Entry 6Q2D (X-ray diffraction, 3.45 A resolution); this record covers chains A and F of the 4 polymer chains in the assembly.

Chain A:
Protein: 2-(3-amino-3-carboxypropyl)histidine synthase
Source organism: Methanobrevibacter smithii
Notes: EC 2.5.1.108
Reference sequence: A5UMY5 (A5UMY5_METS3); numbering as in UniProt (aligned over 1-334)
Chain sequence (337 residues; each row starts with the number of its first residue; numbers below 1 keep their minus sign (Gly-2 is residue -2)):
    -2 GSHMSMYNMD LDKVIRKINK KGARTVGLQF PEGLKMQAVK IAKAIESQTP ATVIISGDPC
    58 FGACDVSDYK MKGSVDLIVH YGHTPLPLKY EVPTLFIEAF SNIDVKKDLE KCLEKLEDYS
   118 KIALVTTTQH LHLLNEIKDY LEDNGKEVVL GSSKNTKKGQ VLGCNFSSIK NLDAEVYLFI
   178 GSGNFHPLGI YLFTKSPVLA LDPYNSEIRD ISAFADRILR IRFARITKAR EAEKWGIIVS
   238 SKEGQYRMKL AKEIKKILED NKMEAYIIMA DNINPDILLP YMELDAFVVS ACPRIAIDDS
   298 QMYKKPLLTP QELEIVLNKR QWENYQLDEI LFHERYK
Unresolved in the structure: -2 to 0, 330-334
Construct notes: expression tag (-2 to 0)
Bound ions: 4Fe-4S cluster Fe: Cys61, Cys289
Ligand contacts: 4Fe-4S cluster (SF4): Phe58, Gly59, Ala60, Cys61, Leu159, Gly160, Cys161, Gln242, Cys289, Arg291, Ile327
What the authors report for this chain:
  - catalytic residues: Arg291 (proposed by the authors, not directly observed)

Chain F:
Protein: Elongation factor 2
Source organism: Methanobrevibacter smithii
Reference sequence: A0A2H4U7K7 (A0A2H4U7K7_METSM); numbering as in UniProt (aligned over 1-730)
Chain sequence (733 residues; each row starts with the number of its first residue; numbers below 1 keep their minus sign (Gly-2 is residue -2)):
    -2 GSGMSRREKM IAKIKDLMYK PDSIRNIGIC AHIDHGKTTL SDNLLAGAGM ISEELAGDQR
    58 FLDFDEQEQA RGITIDAANV SMVHNYKDEE YLINLIDTPG HVDFGGDVTR AMRAVDGAVV
   118 VVCAVEGIMP QTETVLRQAL KENVKPVLFI NKVDRLINEL KLEPEELQKR FINIYMEANK
   178 LIKNMAPEDK KEEWAVDFTD GSVAFGSAYH NWAINVPMMQ ETGVNFKDII DYCNDDKQKE
   238 LAQKVPLSEV LLGMVVEHLP SPKVSQEYRV PNIWEGDIES PAGQGMITTS PDGPLAVMVT
   298 NVSVDKHAGE IATGRVYGGS IEKGTEVYLV GSHSKSRVQQ VGVYFGPERV NTDAVPAGNI
   358 VYVAGAKGAI AGETICSPED KIKEFEGLDH ISEPVVTVAV EAKNTKDLPK LIEVLRQVAK
   418 EDPTIKVEIN EETGEHLVSG MGELHLEVIS YRIKDKGVEI QTSEPIVVYR ETVSQLSPQV
   478 EGKSPNKHNR FYITVEPLED ELFKALQEGK LKEGKVKGKE SANDFMEYGL DKEEARKVWD
   538 VYNRSVFINA TRGIQYLDEV KELLIEGFES ALNDGPLAKE IAMGLKFKLH DAKLHEDAVH
   598 RGPAQVLPAI RNAIYASMMS AGPTLLEPMQ KVFINTPQDY MGPCTREIQN RRGQIVDMGQ
   658 EGDMATIESK VPVAEMFGFA GDIRSAAEGR CLWSTEMSGF ERLPREMQNQ IVKEIRQRKG
   718 LSPEPYGPEH YVG
Unresolved in the structure: -2 to 387, 551-552, 716-730
Construct notes: expression tag (-2 to 0)

How chain A and chain F interact:
Residue-residue contacts (14):
  Arg217(A) with Glu398(F); Ala399(F), hydrogen bond (side chain-backbone); Gly431(F)
  Ile218(A) with Glu428(F); Thr430(F); Gly431(F)
  Phe220(A) with Leu405(F), hydrophobic
  Ala221(A) with Asn427(F); Glu428(F)
  Asp273(A) with Ala601(F)
  Leu276(A) with Pro600(F), hydrophobic
  Pro277(A) with Pro600(F)
  Lys301(A) with Ser567(F)
  Trp319(A) with Thr402(F), hydrogen bond (side chain-backbone)
Also at the interface, not in a pair above, chain A (11 interface residues in all): Arg222, Thr224
Also at the interface, not in a pair above, chain F (16 interface residues in all): Lys403, Pro406, Ile426, Glu429, Leu604

In short:
Chain A and chain F form an interface of 11 and 16 residues respectively; the contacts include 2 hydrogen
bonds. Among the polar pairs are Arg217(A)-Ala399(F) and Trp319(A)-Thr402(F). Ligands of chain A: 4Fe-4S
cluster. Cys61(A) and Cys289(A) form the 4Fe-4S cluster Fe site. From the paper: the catalytic residue
Arg291(A).
Here chain A is 2-(3-amino-3-carboxypropyl)histidine synthase and chain F is Elongation factor 2, both from
Methanobrevibacter smithii. Entry 6Q2D (Crystal structure of Methanobrevibacter smithii Dph2 in complex with
Methanobrevibacter smithii elongation factor 2) was determined by X-ray diffraction.
